PDB entry 9GD7 | electron microscopy, 4.25 A resolution (low resolution: residue-level contacts below are approximate; hydrogen-bond / salt-bridge calls are withheld) | chains E and Q of the 10 polymer chains in the assembly

== Chain E ==
Molecule: DNA ligase 4
From: Homo sapiens
Notes: EC 6.5.1.1
Reference sequence: P49917 (DNLI4_HUMAN); numbering as in UniProt (aligned over 1-911)
Sequence (911 residues; numbered 1 to 911; the number before each row is that of its first residue):
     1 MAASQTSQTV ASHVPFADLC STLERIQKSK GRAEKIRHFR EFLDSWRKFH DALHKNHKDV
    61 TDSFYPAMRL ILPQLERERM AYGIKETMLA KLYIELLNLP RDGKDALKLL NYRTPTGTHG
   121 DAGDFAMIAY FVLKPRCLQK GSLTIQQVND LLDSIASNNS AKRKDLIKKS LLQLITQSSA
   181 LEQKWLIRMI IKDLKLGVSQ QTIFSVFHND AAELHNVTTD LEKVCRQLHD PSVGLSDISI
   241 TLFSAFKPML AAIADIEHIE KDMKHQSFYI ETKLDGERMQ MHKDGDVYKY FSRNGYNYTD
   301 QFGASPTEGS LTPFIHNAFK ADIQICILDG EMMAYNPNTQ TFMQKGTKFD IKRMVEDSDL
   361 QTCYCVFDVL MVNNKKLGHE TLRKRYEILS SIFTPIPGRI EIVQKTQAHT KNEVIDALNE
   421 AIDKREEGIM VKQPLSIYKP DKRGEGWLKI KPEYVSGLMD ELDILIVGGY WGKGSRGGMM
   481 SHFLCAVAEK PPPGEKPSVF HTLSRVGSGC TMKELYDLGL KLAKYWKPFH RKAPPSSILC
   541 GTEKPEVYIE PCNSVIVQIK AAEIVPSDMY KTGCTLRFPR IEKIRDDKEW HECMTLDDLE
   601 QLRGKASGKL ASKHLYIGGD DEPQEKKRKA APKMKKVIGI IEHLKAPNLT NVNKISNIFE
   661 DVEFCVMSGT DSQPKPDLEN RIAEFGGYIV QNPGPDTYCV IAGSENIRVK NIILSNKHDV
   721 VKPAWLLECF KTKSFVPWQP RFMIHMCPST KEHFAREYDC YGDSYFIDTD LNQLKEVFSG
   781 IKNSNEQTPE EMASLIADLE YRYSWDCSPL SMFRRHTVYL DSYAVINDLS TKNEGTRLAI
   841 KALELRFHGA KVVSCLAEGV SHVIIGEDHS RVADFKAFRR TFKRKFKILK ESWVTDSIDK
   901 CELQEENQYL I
Not modelled in the structure: 1-653, 891-898, 908-911
Swiss-Prot annotation at these positions:
  - region: Leu610 to Asp620 (Required for catalytic activity)
  - active site: Lys273 (N6-AMP-lysine intermediate)
  - binding site (ATP): Glu271, Thr272, Lys273, Leu274, Arg278, Glu331, Lys345, Phe367, Glu427, Lys432, Lys449, Lys451
  - binding site (Mg(2+)): Glu331, Glu427

== Chain Q ==
Molecule: DNA repair protein XRCC4
From: Homo sapiens
Reference sequence: Q13426 (XRCC4_HUMAN); residue numbers follow UniProt; this construct covers 1-336
Sequence (336 residues; row label = number of the first residue in the row):
     1 MERKISRIHL VSEPSITHFL QVSWEKTLES GFVITLTDGH SAWTGTVSES EISQEADDMA
    61 MEKGKYVGEL RKALLSGAGP ADVYTFNFSK ESCYFFFEKN LKDVSFRLGS FNLEKVENPA
   121 EVIRELICYC LDTIAENQAK NEHLQKENER LLRDWNDVQG RFEKCVSAKE ALETDLYKRF
   181 ILVLNEKKTK IRSLHNKLLN AAQEREKDIK QEGETAICSE MTADRDPVYD ESTDEESENQ
   241 TDLSGLASAA VSKDDSIISS LDVTDIAPSR KRRQRMQRNL GTEPKMAPQE NQLQEKENSR
   301 PDSSLPETSK KEHISAENMS LETLRNSSPE DLFDEI
Not modelled in the structure: 1-144, 202-336
Swiss-Prot annotation at these positions:
  - region: Phe180 to Gly213 (Interaction with LIG4)
  - motif: Arg270 to Arg275 (Nuclear localization signal)
  - site: Asp265, Ile266 (Cleavage)
  - modified residue: Ser53 (Phosphoserine), Ser193 (Phosphoserine), Tyr229 (Phosphotyrosine), Ser232 (Phosphoserine), Thr233 (Phosphothreonine), Ser237 (Phosphoserine), Ser256 (Phosphoserine), Ser260 (Phosphoserine), Ser303 (Phosphoserine), Ser304 (Phosphoserine), Ser315 (Phosphoserine), Ser320 (Phosphoserine), Thr323 (Phosphothreonine), Ser327 (Phosphoserine), Ser328 (Phosphoserine)
  - cross-link (Glycyl lysine isopeptide (Lys-Gly)): Lys210 (interchain with G-Cter in SUMO), Lys296 (interchain with G-Cter in ubiquitin)

== How chain E and chain Q interact ==
Pairs across the interface (36; chain E residue first):
  Glu757(E) with Lys187(Q)
  Asp763(E) with Lys187(Q)
  Tyr765(E) with Lys187(Q)
  Phe778(E) with Leu176(Q); Arg179(Q)
  Ile781(E) with Arg179(Q)
  Lys782(E) with Arg179(Q)
  Asn783(E) with Asp175(Q); Arg179(Q)
  Ser784(E) with Asp175(Q); Lys178(Q); Arg179(Q)
  Asn785(E) with Ala171(Q); Thr174(Q); Asp175(Q)
  Gln787(E) with Lys178(Q)
  Met792(E) with Thr174(Q); Lys178(Q)
  Ile796(E) with Thr174(Q); Tyr177(Q)
  Leu799(E) with Ile181(Q)
  Glu800(E) with Tyr177(Q)
  Tyr803(E) with Leu184(Q); Lys188(Q)
  Trp805(E) with Phe180(Q)
  Ile840(E) with Trp155(Q)
  Leu843(E) with Gln159(Q); Phe162(Q); Glu163(Q)
  Arg846(E) with Phe162(Q); Val166(Q); Ser167(Q); Glu170(Q)
  Phe847(E) with Lys169(Q); Glu170(Q); Glu173(Q)
Other interface residues (no listed pair), chain E (25 interface residues in all): Tyr758, Asp759, Tyr761, Ser779, Ala839
Other interface residues (no listed pair), chain Q (23 interface residues in all): Val183, Lys190

== In short ==
25 residues of chain E and 23 residues of chain Q are in contact. Curated annotation (UniProt) lists
active-site residue Lys273(E), 12 ATP-binding residues and Mg2+-binding residues Glu331(E) and Glu427(E) on
chain E.
Chain E is DNA ligase 4 and chain Q is DNA repair protein XRCC4, both from Homo sapiens; the structure, DNA-PK
Ku80 mediated dimer bound to DNA polymerase Lambda and DNA ligase 4/XRCC4, was determined by electron
microscopy.
